5S5C - chains D and E of the 6 polymer chains in the assembly; structure by X-ray diffraction, 2.40 A resolution.

# Chain D
Name: Tubulin beta-2B chain
Organism: Bos taurus
UniProtKB: Q6B856 (TBB2B_BOVIN); the author numbering skips numbers that UniProt does not, so the offset changes along the chain: 1-42 = UniProt 1-42; 45-360 = UniProt 43-358; 369-455 = UniProt 359-445
Chain sequence (445 residues; numbered 1 to 455; 10 numbers in that range are skipped by the numbering (no residue carries them; nothing is unmodelled there); the number before each row is that of its first residue):
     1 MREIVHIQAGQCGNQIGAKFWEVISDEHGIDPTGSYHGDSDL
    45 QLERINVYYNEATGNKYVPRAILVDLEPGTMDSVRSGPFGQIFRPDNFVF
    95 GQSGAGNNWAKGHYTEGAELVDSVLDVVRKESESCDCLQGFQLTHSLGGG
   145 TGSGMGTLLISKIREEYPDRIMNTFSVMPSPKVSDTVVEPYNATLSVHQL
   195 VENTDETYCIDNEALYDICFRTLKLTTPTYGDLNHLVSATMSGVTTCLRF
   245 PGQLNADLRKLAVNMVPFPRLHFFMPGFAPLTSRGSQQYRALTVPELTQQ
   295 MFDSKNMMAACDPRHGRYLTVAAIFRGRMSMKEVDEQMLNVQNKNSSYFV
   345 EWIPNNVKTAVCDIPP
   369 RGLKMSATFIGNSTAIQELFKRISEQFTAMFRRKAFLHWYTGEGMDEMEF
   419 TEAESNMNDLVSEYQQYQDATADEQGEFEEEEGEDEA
Not modelled in the structure: 442-455
Bound ions: Mg2+: Q11 (together with GDP)
Small-molecule neighbours: GDP (guanosine-5'-diphosphate): G10, Q11, C12, Q15, I16, D69, A99, N101, S140, G142, G143, G144, T145, G146, V171, P173, V177, S178, E183, N206, L209, Y224, L227, N228
Swiss-Prot annotation at these positions:
  - motif: M1 to I4 (MREI motif)
  - binding site (GTP): Q11, E71, S140, G144, T145, G146, N206, N228
  - binding site (Mg(2+)): E71
  - modified residue: S40 (Phosphoserine), T57 (Phosphothreonine), K60 (N6-acetyllysine), S174 (Phosphoserine), T287 (Phosphothreonine), T292 (Phosphothreonine), R320 (Omega-N-methylarginine), E448 (5-glutamyl polyglutamate)
  - cross-link (Glycyl lysine isopeptide (Lys-Gly)): K60 (interchain with G-Cter in ubiquitin), K326 (interchain with G-Cter in ubiquitin)

# Chain E
Name: Stathmin-4
Organism: Rattus norvegicus
UniProtKB: P63043 (STMN4_RAT); residues 5-145 here correspond to UniProt positions 49-189 (UniProt number = residue number + 44)
Chain sequence (143 residues; numbered 3 to 145; the number before each row is that of its first residue):
     3 MADMEVIELNKCTSGQSFEVILKPPSFDGVPEFNASLPRRRDPSLEEIQK
    53 KLEAAEERRKYQEAELLKHLAEKREHEREVIQKAIEENNNFIKMAKEKLA
   103 QKMESNKENREAHLAAMLERLQEKDKHAEEVRKNKELKEEASR
Not modelled in the structure: 3-5, 29-43, 144-145
Construct notes: initiating methionine (3); expression tag (4)
Swiss-Prot annotation at these positions:
  - modified residue: S46 (Phosphoserine)

# Chain D / chain E interface
Pairs across the interface (27):
  Y108(D) - H129(E)  hydrogen bond
  Y108(D) - A130(E)  hydrophobic
  Y108(D) - V133(E)  hydrophobic
  Y108(D) - R134(E)  hydrogen bond (backbone-side chain)
  T109(D) - K137(E)
  A112(D) - R134(E)
  S155(D) - L123(E)
  K156(D) - D127(E)  salt bridge
  R158(D) - L123(E)
  E159(D) - L120(E)
  E159(D) - L123(E)
  E159(D) - Q124(E)
  E159(D) - D127(E)
  P162(D) - M119(E)
  D163(D) - R112(E)  salt bridge
  Q193(D) - K126(E)  hydrogen bond
  N197(D) - L123(E)
  N197(D) - K126(E)
  T409(D) - K140(E)  hydrogen bond (backbone-side chain)
  G410(D) - K137(E)
  E411(D) - V133(E)
  E411(D) - K137(E)  salt bridge
  G412(D) - V133(E)
  G412(D) - N136(E)
  G412(D) - K137(E)
  M413(D) - V133(E)
  E417(D) - H129(E)  salt bridge
Interface residues without a listed pair, chain D (18 interface residues in all): E113
Interface residues without a listed pair, chain E (15 interface residues in all): L116

# Summary
18 residues of chain D face 15 of chain E across their interface, with 4 hydrogen bonds and 4 salt bridges.
Among the polar pairs are K156(D)-D127(E), D163(D)-R112(E) and E411(D)-K137(E). Ligands of chain D: GDP.
Here chain D is Tubulin beta-2B chain (Bos taurus) and chain E is Stathmin-4 (Rattus norvegicus). Entry 5S5C
(Tubulin-Z44592329-complex) was determined by X-ray diffraction, deposited together with 5S4L, 5S4M, 5S4N,
5S4O, 5S4P, 5S4Q and 52 further entries.
